PDB entry 4F1C | X-ray diffraction, 1.70 A resolution | chains B and D of the 4 polymer chains in the assembly

# Chain B (and D)
Protein: Insulin B chain
From: Homo sapiens
Notes: chain D of this document is another copy of the same molecule, construct and numbering; everything in this record applies to it too
UniProt: P01308 (INS_HUMAN); residues 1-30 here correspond to UniProt positions 25-54 (UniProt number = residue number + 24)
Chain sequence (30 residues; numbered 1 to 30; the number before each row is that of its first residue):
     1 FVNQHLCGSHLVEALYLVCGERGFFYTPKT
Bound ions: Zn2+ near His10 (its only coordinating residue here)

# Interface between chain B and chain D
Contacting residue pairs (30):
  Gly8(B) with Tyr16(D)
  Ser9(B) with Glu13(D); Tyr16(D)
  Val12(B) with Val12(D), hydrophobic; Tyr16(D), hydrophobic; Phe24(D), hydrophobic
  Glu13(B) with Ser9(D); Glu13(D)
  Tyr16(B) with Gly8(D); Ser9(D); Val12(D), hydrophobic; Tyr26(D)
  Gly20(B) with Tyr26(D); Pro28(D)
  Glu21(B) with Pro28(D); Thr30(D)
  Gly23(B) with Tyr26(D); Pro28(D)
  Phe24(B) with Val12(D), hydrophobic; Phe24(D), hydrophobic; Phe25(D); Tyr26(D), hydrogen bond (backbone-backbone)
  Phe25(B) with Phe24(D); Phe25(D), hydrophobic
  Tyr26(B) with Tyr16(D), hydrophobic; Gly23(D); Phe24(D), hydrogen bond (backbone-backbone)
  Pro28(B) with Glu21(D); Gly23(D)
  Lys29(B) with Glu21(D)
Other interface residues (no listed pair), chain B (14 interface residues in all): Thr27
Other interface residues (no listed pair), chain D (14 interface residues in all): Gly20, Arg22

# In short
Chain B and chain D each contribute 14 residues to their interface; the contacts include 2 hydrogen bonds. Its
one hydrogen bond, Phe24(B)-Tyr26(D), is backbone to backbone.
Both chains are Insulin B chain (Homo sapiens). Entry 4F1C (Human Insulin) was determined by X-ray diffraction
together with 4EWW, 4EWX, 4EWZ, 4EX0, 4EX1, 4EXX and 17 further entries from the same study.
